Entry 7ZIZ (X-ray diffraction, 1.50 A resolution); this record covers chain A.

== Chain A ==
Name: Haloalkane dehalogenase
From: Rhodococcus sp
Notes: EC 3.8.1.5
UniProtKB: P0A3G3 (DHAA_RHOSO); residue numbers follow UniProt; this construct covers 4-293
Amino-acid sequence (293 residues; row label = number of the first residue in the row):
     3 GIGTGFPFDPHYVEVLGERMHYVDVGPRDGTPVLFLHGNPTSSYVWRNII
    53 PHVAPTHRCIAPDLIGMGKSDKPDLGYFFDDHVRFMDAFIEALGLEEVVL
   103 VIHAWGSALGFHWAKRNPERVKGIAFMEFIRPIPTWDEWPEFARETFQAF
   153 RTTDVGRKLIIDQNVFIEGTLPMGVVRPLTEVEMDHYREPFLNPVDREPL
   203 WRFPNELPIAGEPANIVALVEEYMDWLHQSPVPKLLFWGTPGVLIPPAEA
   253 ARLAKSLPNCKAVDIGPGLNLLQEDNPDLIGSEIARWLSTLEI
Construct notes: expression tag (3, 294-295); engineered mutation Val-47 (Leu in P0A3G3), Thr-58 (Ser in P0A3G3), Gly-78 (Asp in P0A3G3), Phe-87 (Tyr in P0A3G3), Met-88 (Leu in P0A3G3), Ala-106 (Asp in P0A3G3), Phe-128 (Cys in P0A3G3), Thr-155 (Ala in P0A3G3), Lys-160 (Glu in P0A3G3), Val-167 (Ala in P0A3G3), Thr-172 (Ala in P0A3G3), Met-175 (Lys in P0A3G3), Gly-176 (Cys in P0A3G3), Asn-195 (Lys in P0A3G3), Glu-224 (Ala in P0A3G3), Asp-227 (Asn in P0A3G3), Lys-257 (Glu in P0A3G3), Ala-264 (Thr in P0A3G3), Asn-272 (His in P0A3G3), Leu-273 (Tyr in P0A3G3), Ser-291 (Pro in P0A3G3), Thr-292 (Ala in P0A3G3)
Ligand contacts: IYL ([9-[2-carboxy-5-[2-[2-(5-oxidanylpentoxy)ethoxy]ethylcarbamoyl]phenyl]-6-(dimethylamino)xanthen-3-ylidene]-dimethyl-azanium): Asn-41, Ala-106, Trp-107, Phe-144, Ala-145, Thr-148, Phe-149, Phe-152, Gln-165, Val-167, Phe-168, Glu-170, Gly-171, Thr-172, Pro-174, Met-175, Gly-176, Leu-209, Val-245, Leu-246, Asn-272
Reported in the primary citation:
  - binding site for chloride ion: Asn-41, Trp-107
  - binding site for IYL: Asn-41, Trp-107

== Overview ==
Bound to chain A: compound IYL. From the paper: a binding site for chloride ion at Asn-41 and Trp-107; a
binding site for IYL at Asn-41 and Trp-107.
Chain A is Haloalkane dehalogenase (Rhodococcus sp); the structure, X-ray structure of the dead variant
haloalkane dehalogenase HaloTag7-D106A bound to a pentanol tetramethylrhodamine ligand (TMR-Hy5), was
determined by X-ray diffraction together with 7ZIY and 7ZJ0 from the same study.
